PDB entry 7QSA | X-ray diffraction, 2.02 A resolution | chains A and B of the 3 polymer chains in the assembly

== Chain A (and B) ==
Protein: Protein scribble homolog
Source organism: Homo sapiens
Notes: chain B of this document is another copy of the same molecule, construct and numbering; everything in this record applies to it too
UniProt: Q14160 (SCRIB_HUMAN); residues 12-102 here correspond to UniProt positions 1002-1092 (UniProt number = residue number + 990)
Amino-acid sequence (92 residues; each row starts with the number of its first residue):
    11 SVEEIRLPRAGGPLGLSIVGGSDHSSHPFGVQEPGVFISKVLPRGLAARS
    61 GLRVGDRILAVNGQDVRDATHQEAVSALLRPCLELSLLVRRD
Unresolved in the structure: 21-22, 35-36, 42, 92-93 (chain B: 21-22, 35-36, 41-42, 54-59, 92-93)
Sequence notes: expression tag (11)
What the authors report for this chain:
  - mutagenesis - K50A: unchanged binding to RNA-directed RNA polymerase NS5

== How chain A and chain B interact ==
Pairs across the interface (13; chain A residue first):
  A20(A) with L24(B)
  P23(A) with R19(B)
  G25(A) with L89(B)
  L26(A) with L89(B)
  S27(A) with V85(B); L89(B)
  K50(A) with S86(B); L89(B)
  L52(A) with L89(B); R90(B); P91(B)
  Q82(A) with S27(B), hydrogen bond; K50(B)
Also at the interface, not in a pair above, chain A (11 interface residues in all): S49, S86, L89
Also at the interface, not in a pair above, chain B (12 interface residues in all): G25, S49, Q82

== Overview ==
11 residues of chain A and 12 residues of chain B are in contact, with 1 hydrogen bond. Its one
hydrogen-bonded contact is Q82(A)-S27(B). From the paper: K50A of chain A leaves binding to RNA-directed RNA
polymerase NS5 unchanged.
Chain A and chain B are both Protein scribble homolog (Homo sapiens); the structure, Structural basis on the
interaction of Scribble PDZ domains with the Tick Born encephalitis virus (TBEV) ..., was determined by X-ray
diffraction (same publication as 7QS9 and 7QSB).
